1F3A - chains A and B; structure by X-ray diffraction, 1.90 A resolution.

[Chain A (and B)]
Protein: Glutathione S-transferase ya chain
From: Mus musculus
Notes: EC 2.5.1.18; chain B of this document is another copy of the same molecule, construct and numbering; everything in this record applies to it too
UniProt: P13745 (GSTA1_MOUSE); residues 1-222 here = UniProt positions 1-222
Amino-acid sequence (222 residues; row label = number of the first residue in the row):
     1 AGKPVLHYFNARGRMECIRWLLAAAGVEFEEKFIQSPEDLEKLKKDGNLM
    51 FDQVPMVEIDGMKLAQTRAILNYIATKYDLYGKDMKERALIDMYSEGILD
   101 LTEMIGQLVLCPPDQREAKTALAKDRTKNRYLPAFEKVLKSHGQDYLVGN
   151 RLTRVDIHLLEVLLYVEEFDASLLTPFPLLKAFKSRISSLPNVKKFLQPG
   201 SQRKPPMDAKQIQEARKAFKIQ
Not modelled in the structure: 222
Swiss-Prot annotation at these positions:
  - binding site (glutathione): Lys45
Small-molecule neighbours:
  - glutathione (GSH), molecule 1: Tyr8, Phe9, Arg14, Leu40, Lys44, Asp52, Gln53, Val54, Pro55, Gln66, Thr67
  - glutathione (GSH), molecule 2: Asp100, Arg126, Arg130

[Interface between chain A and chain B]
Contacting residue pairs (58; chain A residue first):
  Met50(A) - Met93(B)  hydrophobic
  Met50(A) - Tyr94(B)  hydrophobic
  Met50(A) - Ala134(B)
  Met50(A) - Phe135(B)  hydrophobic
  Met50(A) - Val138(B)  hydrophobic
  Phe51(A) - Met93(B)
  Phe51(A) - Gly97(B)
  Phe51(A) - Arg130(B)  hydrogen bond (backbone-side chain)
  Phe51(A) - Tyr131(B)  hydrophobic
  Phe51(A) - Ala134(B)  hydrophobic
  Phe51(A) - Phe135(B)  hydrophobic
  Asp52(A) - Arg130(B)
  Asp60(A) - Lys86(B)  hydrogen bond (backbone-side chain)
  Met62(A) - Lys86(B)
  Met62(A) - Ala89(B)  hydrophobic
  Leu64(A) - Ala89(B)
  Ala65(A) - Met93(B)  hydrogen bond (backbone-side chain)
  Gln66(A) - Met93(B)
  Gln66(A) - Glu96(B)
  Gln66(A) - Gly97(B)
  Gln66(A) - Asp100(B)  hydrogen bond
  Arg68(A) - Arg68(B)
  Arg68(A) - Glu96(B)
  Ala69(A) - Asp92(B)
  Ala69(A) - Met93(B)
  Asn72(A) - Asp92(B)  hydrogen bond
  Tyr73(A) - Met85(B)  hydrophobic
  Tyr73(A) - Ala89(B)  hydrophobic
  Thr76(A) - Met85(B)
  Thr76(A) - Arg88(B)
  Lys77(A) - Met85(B)
  Met85(A) - Tyr73(B)
  Lys86(A) - Asp60(B)  hydrogen bond (side chain-backbone)
  Lys86(A) - Tyr73(B)
  Arg88(A) - Thr76(B)
  Ala89(A) - Met62(B)  hydrophobic
  Ala89(A) - Leu64(B)
  Ala89(A) - Tyr73(B)  hydrophobic
  Asp92(A) - Ala69(B)
  Asp92(A) - Asn72(B)  hydrogen bond
  Met93(A) - Met50(B)  hydrophobic
  Met93(A) - Phe51(B)
  Met93(A) - Ala65(B)  hydrogen bond (side chain-backbone)
  Met93(A) - Gln66(B)
  Met93(A) - Ala69(B)
  Tyr94(A) - Met50(B)  hydrophobic
  Glu96(A) - Gln66(B)
  Glu96(A) - Arg68(B)
  Gly97(A) - Phe51(B)
  Gly97(A) - Gln66(B)
  Asp100(A) - Gln66(B)  hydrogen bond
  Arg130(A) - Phe51(B)  hydrogen bond (side chain-backbone)
  Arg130(A) - Asp52(B)
  Arg130(A) - Gln53(B)
  Tyr131(A) - Phe51(B)  hydrophobic
  Ala134(A) - Met50(B)
  Ala134(A) - Phe51(B)  hydrophobic
  Val138(A) - Met50(B)  hydrophobic
Interface residues without a listed pair, chain A (33 interface residues in all): Lys44, Gln53, Lys63, Tyr81, Phe135
Interface residues without a listed pair, chain B (32 interface residues in all): Lys63, Lys77, Tyr81

[Summary]
The interface between chain A and chain B involves 33 residues on one side and 32 on the other, with 10
hydrogen bonds. Polar pairs include Phe51(A)-Arg130(B), Asp60(A)-Lys86(B) and Ala65(A)-Met93(B). Bound to
chain A: glutathione. From UniProt: glutathione-binding residue Lys45(A) on chain A.
Chain A and chain B are both Glutathione S-transferase ya chain (Mus musculus); the structure, Crystal
structure of MGSTA1-1 in complex with gsh, was determined by X-ray diffraction together with 1F3B from the
same study.
